6N4Q - chains A and J of the 12 polymer chains in the assembly; structure by electron microscopy, 3.60 A resolution.

== Chain A ==
Name: Nav1.7 VSD2-NavAb chimera
From: Arcobacter butzleri (strain RM4018)
Reference sequence: chimeric construct of A8EVM5, Q15858: residues 722-746 from A8EVM5 (A8EVM5_ARCB4) positions 1-25 (UniProt number = residue number - 721); residues 747-777 from Q15858 positions 747-777 (same numbers); residues 778-798 from A8EVM5 (A8EVM5_ARCB4) positions 58-78 (UniProt number = residue number - 720); residues 799-830 from Q15858 positions 811-842 (UniProt number = residue number + 12); residues 831-991 from A8EVM5 (A8EVM5_ARCB4) positions 107-267 (UniProt number = residue number - 724)
Sequence (288 residues; each row starts with the number of its first residue):
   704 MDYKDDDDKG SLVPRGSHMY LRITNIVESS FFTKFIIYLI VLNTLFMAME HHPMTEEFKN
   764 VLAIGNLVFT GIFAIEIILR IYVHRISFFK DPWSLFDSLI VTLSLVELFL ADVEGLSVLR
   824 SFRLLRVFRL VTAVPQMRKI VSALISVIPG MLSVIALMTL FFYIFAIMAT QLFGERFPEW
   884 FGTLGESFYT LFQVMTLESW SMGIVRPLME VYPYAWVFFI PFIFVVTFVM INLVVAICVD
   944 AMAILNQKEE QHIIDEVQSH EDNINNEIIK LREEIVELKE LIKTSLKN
Unresolved in the structure: 704-719, 981-991
Sequence notes: initiating methionine (704); expression tag (705-721); conflict Cys941 (Ile217 in A8EVM5)
Swiss-Prot annotation at these positions:
  - site (Is directly targeted by the spider protoxin-II): Glu810, Asp815
Reported in the primary citation:
  - mutagenesis - A766L: unchanged binding to Beta/omega-theraphotoxin-Tp2a
  - mutagenesis - I767A: decreased binding to Beta/omega-theraphotoxin-Tp2a

== Chain J ==
Name: Fab heavy chain
From: Mus musculus
Notes: antibody fragment or engineered binder
Sequence (228 residues; row label = number of the first residue in the row):
     1 EVQLVESGGG LVKPGGSLKL SCAASGFTFS NYAMSWVRQT PEKRLEWVAT ISNGGRYTYY
    61 PDSVKGRFTI SRDNAKNSLY LQMSSLRSED TAMYYCARHL YRYDVGGALD YWGQGTSVTV
   121 SSAKTTAPSV YPLAPVCGDT TGSSVTLGCL VKGYFPEPVT LTWNSGSLSS GVHTFPAVLQ
   181 SDLYTLSSSV TVTSSTWPSQ SITCNVAHPA SSTKVDKKIE PRGPTIKP
Disulfides: Cys22-Cys96, Cys149-Cys204

== Interface between chain A and chain J ==
Contacting residue pairs (13; chain A residue first):
  Arg879(A) - Asp104(J)  salt bridge
  Arg879(A) - Val105(J)  hydrogen bond (side chain-backbone)
  Arg879(A) - Gly106(J)  hydrogen bond (side chain-backbone)
  Arg879(A) - Gly107(J)
  Pro881(A) - Tyr57(J)
  Pro881(A) - Tyr59(J)
  Pro881(A) - Val105(J)  hydrophobic
  Glu882(A) - Asn53(J)
  Glu882(A) - Gly54(J)  hydrogen bond (side chain-backbone)
  Glu882(A) - Arg56(J)  salt bridge
  Trp883(A) - Tyr103(J)  hydrophobic
  Thr886(A) - Tyr57(J)
  Glu913(A) - Tyr101(J)
Also at the interface, not in a pair above, chain A (10 interface residues in all): Glu878, Phe880, Pro910, Val914
Also at the interface, not in a pair above, chain J (12 interface residues in all): Arg102

== In short ==
Chain A and chain J form an interface of 10 and 12 residues respectively, with 3 hydrogen bonds and 2 salt
bridges. Polar pairs include Arg879(A)-Asp104(J), Glu882(A)-Arg56(J) and Arg879(A)-Val105(J). From the paper:
I767A of chain A reduces binding to Beta/omega-theraphotoxin-Tp2a; A766L of chain A leaves binding to
Beta/omega-theraphotoxin-Tp2a unchanged.
Chain A is Nav1.7 VSD2-NavAb chimera (Arcobacter butzleri (strain RM4018)) and chain J is Fab heavy chain (Mus
musculus); the structure, CryoEM structure of Nav1.7 VSD2 (actived state) in complex with the gating modifier
toxin ProTx2, was determined by electron microscopy, deposited together with 6N4I and 6N4R.
